PDB entry 7PEY | electron microscopy, 4.50 A resolution (low resolution: residue-level contacts below are approximate; hydrogen-bond / salt-bridge calls are withheld) | chains Q and I of the 10 polymer chains in the assembly

# Chain Q
Protein: Histone H2A type 1-B/E
Organism: Homo sapiens
Reference sequence: P04908 (H2A1B_HUMAN); residues 0-129 here correspond to UniProt positions 1-130 (UniProt number = residue number + 1)
Chain sequence (147 residues; numbered -17 to 129; the number before each row is that of its first residue; numbers below 1 keep their minus sign (His-17 is residue -17)):
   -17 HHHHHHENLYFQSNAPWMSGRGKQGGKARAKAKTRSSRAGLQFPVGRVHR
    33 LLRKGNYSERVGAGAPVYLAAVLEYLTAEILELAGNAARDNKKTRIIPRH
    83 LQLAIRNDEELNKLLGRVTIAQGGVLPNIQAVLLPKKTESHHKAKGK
Not modelled in the structure: -17 to 9, 119-129
Construct notes: expression tag (-17 to -1)
Swiss-Prot annotation at these positions:
  - modified residue: Ser1 (N-acetylserine), Arg3 (Citrulline), Lys5 (N6-(2-hydroxyisobutyryl)lysine), Lys9 (N6-(2-hydroxyisobutyryl)lysine), Lys13 (N6-(beta-hydroxybutyryl)lysine), Lys36 (N6-(2-hydroxyisobutyryl)lysine), Lys74 (N6-(2-hydroxyisobutyryl)lysine), Lys75 (N6-(2-hydroxyisobutyryl)lysine), Lys95 (N6-(2-hydroxyisobutyryl)lysine), Gln104 (N5-methylglutamine), Lys118 (N6-(2-hydroxyisobutyryl)lysine), Lys119 (N6-crotonyllysine), Thr120 (Phosphothreonine), Lys125 (N6-crotonyllysine)
  - cross-link (Glycyl lysine isopeptide (Lys-Gly)): Lys13 (interchain with G-Cter in ubiquitin), Lys15 (interchain with G-Cter in ubiquitin), Lys119 (interchain with G-Cter in ubiquitin)

# Chain I
Molecule: 171-nt DNA strand
Organism: synthetic construct
Sequence (171 nucleotides; row label = number of the first residue in the row):
   352 GAGCATCCGGATCCCCTGGAGAATCCCGGTGCCGAGGCCGCTCAATTGGT
   402 CGTAGACAGCTCTAGCACCGCTTAAACGCACGTACGCGCTGTCCCCCGCG
   452 TTTTAACCGCCAAGGGGATTACTCCCTAGTCTCCAGGCACGTGTCACATA
   502 TATACATCCTGTTCCAGTGCC

# How chain Q and chain I interact
Pairs across the interface - 17 pairs, chain Q then chain I:
  Arg11(Q) - DT483(I)
  Arg11(Q) - DC484(I)
  Arg11(Q) - DC485(I)
  Lys13(Q) - DA486(I)
  Arg29(Q) - DG488(I)
  Arg29(Q) - DC489(I)
  Arg42(Q) - DT478(I)
  Arg42(Q) - DA479(I)
  Val43(Q) - DT478(I)
  Val43(Q) - DA479(I)
  Gly44(Q) - DT478(I)
  Ala45(Q) - DT478(I)
  Lys75(Q) - DC498(I)
  Thr76(Q) - DA497(I)
  Thr76(Q) - DC498(I)
  Arg77(Q) - DA497(I)
  Arg77(Q) - DC498(I)
Interface residues without a listed pair, chain Q (14 interface residues in all): Thr16, His31, Glu41, Lys74
Interface residues without a listed pair, chain I (11 interface residues in all): DG487

# In short
14 residues of chain Q and 11 residues of chain I are in contact.
Chain Q is Histone H2A type 1-B/E (Homo sapiens) and chain I is a 171-nt DNA strand (synthetic construct); the
structure, Nucleosome 3 of the 4x177 nucleosome array containing H1, was determined by electron microscopy
together with 7PET, 7PEU, 7PEV, 7PEW, 7PEX, 7PEZ and 16 further entries from the same study.
